PDB entry 7TTR | electron microscopy, 2.96 A resolution | chains A and F of the 7 polymer chains in the assembly

[Chain A (and F)]
Name: Caseinolytic peptidase B protein homolog
Organism: Homo sapiens
Notes: EC 3.6.1.-; chain F of this document is another copy of the same molecule, construct and numbering; everything in this record applies to it too
Reference sequence: Q9H078 (CLPB_HUMAN); numbering as in UniProt (aligned over 127-707)
Sequence (584 residues; row label = number of the first residue in the row):
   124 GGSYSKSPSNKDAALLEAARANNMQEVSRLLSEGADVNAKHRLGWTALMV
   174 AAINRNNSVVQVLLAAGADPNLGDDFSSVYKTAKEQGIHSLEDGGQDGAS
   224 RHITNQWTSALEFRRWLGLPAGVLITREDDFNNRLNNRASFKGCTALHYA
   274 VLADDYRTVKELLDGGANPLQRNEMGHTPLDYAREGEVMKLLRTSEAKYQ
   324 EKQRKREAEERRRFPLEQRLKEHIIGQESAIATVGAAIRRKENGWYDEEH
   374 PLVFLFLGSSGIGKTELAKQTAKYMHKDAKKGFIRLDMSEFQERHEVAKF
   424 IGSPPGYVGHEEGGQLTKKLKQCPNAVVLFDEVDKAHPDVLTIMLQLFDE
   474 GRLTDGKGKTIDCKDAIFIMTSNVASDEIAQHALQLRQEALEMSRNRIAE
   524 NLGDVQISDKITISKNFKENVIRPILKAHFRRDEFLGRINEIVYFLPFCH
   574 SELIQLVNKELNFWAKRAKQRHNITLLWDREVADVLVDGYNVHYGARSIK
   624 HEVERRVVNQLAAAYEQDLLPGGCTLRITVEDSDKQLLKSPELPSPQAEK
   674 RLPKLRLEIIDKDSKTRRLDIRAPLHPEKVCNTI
Disordered / not traced: 124-326, 516-538, 654-707
Construct notes: expression tag (124-126)
Curated features (UniProtKB/Swiss-Prot):
  - region: Leu-507 to Thr-535 (Regulatory)
  - binding site (ATP): His-346, Ile-348, Ser-383, Gly-384, Ile-385, Gly-386, Lys-387, Thr-388, Glu-455, Asn-496, Arg-561, Arg-620
  - modified residue: Lys-589 (N6-acetyllysine)
What the authors report for this chain:
  - binding site for Beta-casein: Arg-417, His-418, Gly-429 to Gly-432
  - mutagenesis - Y430A: decreased catalytic activity (ATPase activity) (citing earlier work)
  - mutagenesis - Y430A: abolished catalytic activity (disaggregase activity) (citing earlier work)
  - mutagenesis - V431G: decreased catalytic activity (ATPase activity)
  - mutagenesis - V431G: abolished catalytic activity (disaggregase activity)
  - binding site for ATP-gamma-S: Lys-387, Thr-388, Glu-455, Asn-496, Glu-557, Arg-561, Arg-620
  - disease-associated variants - T268M, A269T, Y272C, T388K, M411I, C486R, N496K, E501K, E557K, R561G, A591V, R620C, R628C, R650P (citing earlier work)
  - disease-associated variants - R408G, R475Q, N496K, R561G, A591V, R620C: decreased catalytic activity (disaggregase activity) (citing earlier work)

[How chain A and chain F interact]
Pairs across the interface (33; chain A residue first):
  Lys-403(A) / Glu-473(F)  salt bridge
  Arg-408(A) / Glu-557(F)  salt bridge
  Glu-413(A) / Thr-465(F)
  Lys-422(A) / Asp-462(F)  salt bridge
  Val-431(A) / Arg-417(F)
  Glu-434(A) / Gly-429(F)
  Glu-434(A) / Tyr-430(F)  hydrogen bond (backbone-side chain)
  Glu-435(A) / Val-420(F)
  Glu-435(A) / Tyr-430(F)
  Trp-587(A) / Gly-367(F)
  Trp-587(A) / Trp-368(F)
  Trp-587(A) / Tyr-369(F)
  Trp-587(A) / Asp-370(F)
  Arg-590(A) / Gly-367(F)  hydrogen bond (side chain-backbone)
  Arg-590(A) / Tyr-369(F)
  Arg-590(A) / Glu-371(F)  salt bridge
  Lys-592(A) / Glu-365(F)  hydrogen bond (side chain-backbone)
  Lys-592(A) / Asn-366(F)
  Lys-592(A) / Gly-367(F)
  Asn-596(A) / Trp-368(F)
  Tyr-617(A) / Arg-555(F)  hydrogen bond
  Arg-620(A) / Arg-561(F)
  Glu-627(A) / Arg-363(F)  salt bridge
  Val-631(A) / Arg-363(F)
  Val-631(A) / Trp-368(F)
  Asn-632(A) / Arg-363(F)
  Leu-634(A) / Trp-368(F)  hydrophobic
  Ala-635(A) / Arg-363(F)
  Ala-635(A) / Trp-368(F)
  Tyr-638(A) / Asn-366(F)
  Tyr-638(A) / Trp-368(F)
  Glu-639(A) / Arg-362(F)  salt bridge
  Glu-639(A) / Asn-366(F)
Interface residues without a listed pair, chain A (25 interface residues in all): Asp-410, Gly-432, Lys-441, Phe-586, Lys-623
Interface residues without a listed pair, chain F (26 interface residues in all): Ala-359, Lys-364, Glu-372, Glu-416, Val-431, Arg-475, Ile-545

[Summary]
Chain A and chain F form an interface of 25 and 26 residues respectively, with 4 hydrogen bonds and 6 salt
bridges. Among the polar pairs are Lys-403(A)/Glu-473(F), Arg-408(A)/Glu-557(F) and Lys-422(A)/Asp-462(F). The
paper reports a binding site for ATP-gamma-S at Lys-387(A), Thr-388(A) and Glu-455(A) among others; R408G,
R475Q and N496K of chain A, among others, reduce catalytic activity (disaggregase activity); 8 substitutions
were tested in all.
Chain A and chain F are both Caseinolytic peptidase B protein homolog (Homo sapiens); the structure,
Skd3_ATPyS_FITC-casein Hexamer, AAA+ only, was determined by electron microscopy (same publication as 7TTS).
